Entry 6P5M (X-ray diffraction, 2.65 A resolution); this record covers chain A.

== Chain A ==
Protein: Rho-associated protein kinase 2
From: Homo sapiens
Notes: EC 2.7.11.1
Reference sequence: O75116 (ROCK2_HUMAN); numbering as in UniProt (aligned over 18-417)
Amino-acid sequence (405 residues; row label = number of the first residue in the row):
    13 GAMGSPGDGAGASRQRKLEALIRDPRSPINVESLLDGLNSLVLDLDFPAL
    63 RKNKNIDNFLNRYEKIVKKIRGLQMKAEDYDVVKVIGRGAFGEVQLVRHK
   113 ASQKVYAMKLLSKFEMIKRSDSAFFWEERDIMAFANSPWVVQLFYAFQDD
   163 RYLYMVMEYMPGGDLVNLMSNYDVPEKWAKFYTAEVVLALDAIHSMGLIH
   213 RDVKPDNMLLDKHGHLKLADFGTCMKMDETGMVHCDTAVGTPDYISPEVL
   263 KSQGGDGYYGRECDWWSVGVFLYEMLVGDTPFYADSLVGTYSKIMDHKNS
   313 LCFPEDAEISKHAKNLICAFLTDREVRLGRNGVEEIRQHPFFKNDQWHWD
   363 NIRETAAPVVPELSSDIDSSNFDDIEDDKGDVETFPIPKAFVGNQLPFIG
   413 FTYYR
Unresolved in the structure: 13-16, 389-393
Sequence notes: expression tag (13-17); engineered mutation Y270 (Phe in O75116)
Ligand contacts: O1S (6-(5-methyl-1H-pyrazol-4-yl)-2-[(pyrrolidin-1-yl)methyl]thieno[3,2-d]pyrimidin-4(3H)-one): I98, V106, A119, K121, E140, V153, M169, E170, Y171, M172, K216, D218, N219, L221, A231, D232, F384
UniProt features mapped onto this chain:
  - active site: D214 (Proton acceptor)
  - binding site (ATP): I98 to V106, K121
  - modified residue: T414 (Phosphothreonine)

== Summary ==
Chain A binds compound O1S. UniProt lists active-site residue D214 and 10 ATP-binding residues.
Chain A is Rho-associated protein kinase 2 (Homo sapiens); the structure, Discovery of a Novel, Highly Potent,
and Selective Thieno[3,2-d]pyrimidinone-Based Cdc7 inhibitor with a Quinuclidine Moiety (TAK-931) ..., was
determined by X-ray diffraction together with 6P5P from the same study.
